9C1O - chains A and F of the 6 polymer chains in the assembly; structure by electron microscopy, 3.26 A resolution.

# Chain A (and F)
Molecule: ATP-binding protein
Source organism: Bacillus sp. HMF5848
Notes: chain F of this document is another copy of the same molecule, construct and numbering; everything in this record applies to it too
UniProt: A0A3R9P6E2 (A0A3R9P6E2_9BACI); numbering as in UniProt (aligned over 1-585)
Chain sequence (585 residues; row label = number of the first residue in the row):
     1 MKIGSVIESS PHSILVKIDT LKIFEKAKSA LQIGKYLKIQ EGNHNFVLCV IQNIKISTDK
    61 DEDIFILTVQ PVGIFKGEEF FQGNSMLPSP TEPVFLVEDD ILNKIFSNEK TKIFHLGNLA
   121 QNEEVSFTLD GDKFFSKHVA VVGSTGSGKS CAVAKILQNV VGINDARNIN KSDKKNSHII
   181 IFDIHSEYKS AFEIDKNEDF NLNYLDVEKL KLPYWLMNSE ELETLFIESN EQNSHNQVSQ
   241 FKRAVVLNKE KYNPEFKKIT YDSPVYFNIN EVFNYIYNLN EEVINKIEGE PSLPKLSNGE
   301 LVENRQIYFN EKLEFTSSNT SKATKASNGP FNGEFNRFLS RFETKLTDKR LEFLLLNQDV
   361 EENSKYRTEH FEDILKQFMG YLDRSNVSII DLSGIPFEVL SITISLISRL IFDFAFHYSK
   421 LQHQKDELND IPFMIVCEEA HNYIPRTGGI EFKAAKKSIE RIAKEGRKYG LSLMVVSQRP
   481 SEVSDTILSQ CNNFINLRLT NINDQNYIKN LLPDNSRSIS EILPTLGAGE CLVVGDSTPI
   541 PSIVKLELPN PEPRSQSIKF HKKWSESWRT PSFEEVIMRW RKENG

# Chain A / chain F interface
Residue-residue contacts - 70 pairs, chain A then chain F:
  Ile7(A) - Ile56(F)
  Ser9(A) - Asn53(F)
  Ser9(A) - Ile54(F)
  Ser10(A) - Asn53(F)
  Pro11(A) - Gln52(F)
  Met86(A) - Gln32(F)
  Ser89(A) - Lys28(F)
  Pro90(A) - Lys28(F)
  Pro90(A) - Ile54(F)  hydrophobic
  Thr91(A) - Lys28(F)  hydrogen bond (backbone-side chain)
  Glu92(A) - Lys28(F)  salt bridge
  Lys112(A) - His561(F)
  Lys112(A) - Lys562(F)
  Gly131(A) - His561(F)
  Asp132(A) - His561(F)
  Phe135(A) - Phe560(F)
  Phe135(A) - His561(F)
  Ser136(A) - Phe560(F)
  Val160(A) - Trp564(F)  hydrophobic
  Asp173(A) - Ser567(F)
  Lys174(A) - Ser567(F)
  Lys174(A) - Trp568(F)
  Lys175(A) - Ser565(F)
  Lys175(A) - Ser567(F)
  Lys175(A) - Trp568(F)
  Asn176(A) - Trp564(F)  hydrogen bond (backbone-backbone)
  Asn176(A) - Ser567(F)  hydrogen bond (backbone-backbone)
  Asn176(A) - Trp568(F)
  Asn176(A) - Arg569(F)  hydrogen bond (side chain-backbone)
  Ser177(A) - Trp564(F)
  His178(A) - Trp568(F)
  Glu255(A) - Gly585(F)
  Phe256(A) - Gly585(F)
  Lys257(A) - Ser340(F)
  Lys257(A) - Thr344(F)  hydrogen bond
  Lys257(A) - Gly585(F)  hydrogen bond (backbone-backbone)
  Lys258(A) - Lys582(F)
  Lys258(A) - Gly585(F)  hydrogen bond (side chain-backbone)
  Phe371(A) - Trp580(F)  hydrophobic
  Glu372(A) - Phe573(F)
  Leu375(A) - Phe573(F)  hydrophobic
  Leu375(A) - Trp580(F)  hydrophobic
  Lys376(A) - Phe573(F)
  Tyr381(A) - Trp568(F)  hydrophobic
  Tyr381(A) - Arg569(F)  hydrogen bond (side chain-backbone)
  Tyr381(A) - Pro571(F)
  Arg384(A) - Trp568(F)
  Ser385(A) - Trp568(F)
  Asn386(A) - Trp568(F)
  Phe414(A) - Phe573(F)  hydrophobic
  Phe414(A) - Val576(F)  hydrophobic
  Phe414(A) - Trp580(F)  hydrophobic
  His417(A) - Trp580(F)  hydrogen bond
  Lys420(A) - Arg579(F)
  Leu421(A) - Glu575(F)
  Leu421(A) - Val576(F)  hydrophobic
  Leu421(A) - Arg579(F)
  Asp430(A) - Lys563(F)
  Asp430(A) - Arg569(F)
  Ile431(A) - Pro571(F)
  Pro432(A) - Phe560(F)  hydrophobic
  Pro432(A) - Trp564(F)
  Phe433(A) - Phe560(F)
  Lys464(A) - Glu482(F)  salt bridge
  Arg467(A) - Ser557(F)  hydrogen bond (side chain-backbone)
  Arg467(A) - Ile558(F)
  Lys468(A) - His185(F)
  Gly470(A) - Phe560(F)
  Leu471(A) - Phe560(F)
  Leu511(A) - Ile502(F)  hydrophobic
Interface residues without a listed pair, chain A (62 interface residues in all): Glu8, Glu41, Lys60, Leu87, Phe114, Thr368, Met379, Asp413, Tyr418, Leu428, Asn429, Ser472, Asp485, Ser489, Pro513
Interface residues without a listed pair, chain F (44 interface residues in all): Phe24, Leu31, Ile33, Thr58, Asp61, Phe65, Thr500, Asn501, Asn503, Gln556, Thr570, Ile577, Arg581, Asn584

# Overview
The interface between chain A and chain F involves 62 residues on one side and 44 on the other; the contacts
include 10 hydrogen bonds and 2 salt bridges. Polar pairs include Glu92(A)-Lys28(F), Lys464(A)-Glu482(F) and
Thr91(A)-Lys28(F).
Chain A and chain F are both ATP-binding protein (Bacillus sp. HMF5848); the structure, Apo HerA of
HerA-Duf4297 supramolecular complex in anti-phage defense, was determined by electron microscopy, deposited
together with 9C1M, 9C1N, 9C1X and 9C5X.
